Entry 4NRO (X-ray diffraction, 2.30 A resolution); this record covers chain A.

== Chain A ==
Name: RNA demethylase ALKBH5
From: Homo sapiens
Notes: EC 1.14.11.-
Reference sequence: Q6P6C2 (ALKB5_HUMAN); residue numbers follow UniProt; this construct covers 66-292
Sequence (230 residues; numbered 63 to 292; the number before each row is that of its first residue):
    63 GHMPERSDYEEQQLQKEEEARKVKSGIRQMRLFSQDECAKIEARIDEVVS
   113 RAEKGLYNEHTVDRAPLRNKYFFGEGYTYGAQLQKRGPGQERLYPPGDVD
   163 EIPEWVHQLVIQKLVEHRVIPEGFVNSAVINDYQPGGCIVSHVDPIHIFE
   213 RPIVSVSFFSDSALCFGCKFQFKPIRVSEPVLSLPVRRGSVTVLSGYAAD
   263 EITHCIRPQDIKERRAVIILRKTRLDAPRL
Disordered / not traced: 63-72, 143-149
Construct notes: expression tag (63-65)
Disulfide bonds: C230-C267
Ion coordination: Mn2+: H204, D206, H266 (together with 2-oxoglutaric acid)
Small-molecule neighbours: 2-oxoglutaric acid (AKG): K132, N193, Y195, I201, H204, D206, L226, H266, I268, R277, V279, I281, R283
Reported in the primary citation:
  - Mn2+ coordination: H204, D206, H266
  - binding site for 2-oxoglutaric acid: K132, N193, Y195, R277, R283
  - mutagenesis - R130A, Y141A, Y195A, H204A, R277A/R283A: abolished catalytic activity
  - specificity-determining residues: C230
  - mutagenesis - K132A, Y139A (less than 2%), H209A/I210A (less than 1%), F232D/Q233D/F234E, R269E/Q271E: decreased catalytic activity
  - mutagenesis - C230S: unchanged catalytic activity on single-stranded nucleic acids
  - mutagenesis - C230S: increased catalytic activity on double-stranded nucleic acids
  - mutagenesis - C230S: increased binding to dsDNA
  - disease-associated variants - E153G: unchanged catalytic activity
  - mutagenesis - Q146A/K147A/R148A, Q146A/K147D/R148D: decreased catalytic activity on ssDNA
  - mutagenesis - K231A/K235A, K231E/K235E, R269A/Q271A: unchanged catalytic activity
  - mutagenesis - F232A/F234A: decreased catalytic activity on m6A-containing ssDNA
  - post-translational modification sites: K132 (citing earlier work)

== Summary ==
Bound to chain A: 2-oxoglutaric acid. H204, D206 and H266 form the Mn2+ site. From the paper: a binding site
for 2-oxoglutaric acid at K132, N193 and Y195 among others; R130A, Y141A and Y195A, among others, abolish
catalytic activity; 18 substitutions were tested in all.
Chain A is RNA demethylase ALKBH5 (Homo sapiens); the structure, Crystal structure of human ALKBH5 in complex
with alpha-ketoglutarate, was determined by X-ray diffraction, deposited together with 4NRM, 4NRP, 4NRQ and
4O7X.
